2IUX - chain A; structure by X-ray diffraction, 2.80 A resolution.

[Chain A]
Molecule: Angiotensin-converting enzyme
From: Homo sapiens
Notes: EC 3.2.1.-, 3.4.15.1
Reference sequence: P22966 (ACET_HUMAN); residues 37-627 here correspond to UniProt positions 68-658 (UniProt number = residue number + 31)
Amino-acid sequence (591 residues; row label = number of the first residue in the row):
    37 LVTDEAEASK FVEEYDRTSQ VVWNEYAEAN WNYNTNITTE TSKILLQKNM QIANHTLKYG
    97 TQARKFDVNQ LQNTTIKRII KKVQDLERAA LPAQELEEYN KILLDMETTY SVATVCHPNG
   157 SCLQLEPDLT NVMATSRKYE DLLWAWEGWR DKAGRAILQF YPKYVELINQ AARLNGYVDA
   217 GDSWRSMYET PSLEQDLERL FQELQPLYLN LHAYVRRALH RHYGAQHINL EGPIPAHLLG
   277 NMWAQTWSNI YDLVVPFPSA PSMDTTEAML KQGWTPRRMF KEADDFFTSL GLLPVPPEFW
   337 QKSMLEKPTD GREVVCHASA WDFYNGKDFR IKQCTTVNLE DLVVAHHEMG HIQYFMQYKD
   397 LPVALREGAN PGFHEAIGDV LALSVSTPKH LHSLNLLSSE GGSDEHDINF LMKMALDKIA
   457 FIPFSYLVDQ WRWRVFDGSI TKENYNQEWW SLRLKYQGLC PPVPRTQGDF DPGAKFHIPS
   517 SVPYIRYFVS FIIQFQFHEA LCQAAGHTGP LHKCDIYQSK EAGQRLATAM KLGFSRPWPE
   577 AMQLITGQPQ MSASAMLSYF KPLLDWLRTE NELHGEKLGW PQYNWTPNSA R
Unresolved in the structure: 37-39, 436, 618-627
Differences from the reference sequence: engineered mutation Gln337 (Asn368 in P22966), Gln586 (Asn617 in P22966)
Disulfides: Cys152-Cys158, Cys352-Cys370, Cys538-Cys550
Covalent attachments: N-acetylglucosamine (NAG) linked to Asn72, Asn109
Metal / ion sites: Zn2+: His383, His387, Glu411 (together with acetate ion)
Ligand contacts: N-carboxyalanine (NXA): Gln281, His353, Ala354, His383, Glu384, Phe457, Lys511, His513, Tyr520, Tyr523
From the paper describing this entry:
  - post-translational modification sites: Asn72, Asn90, Asn109, Asn155
  - binding site for N-acetylglucosamine: Thr74, Glu76
  - Zn2+ coordination: His383, His387, Glu411
  - binding site for acetate ion: Glu384
  - conformationally variable residues (order/disorder transition): Glu436

[Summary]
Bound to chain A: N-carboxyalanine. Covalently linked N-acetylglucosamine: at Asn72 and Asn109. His383, His387
and Glu411 coordinate Zn2+. The paper reports a binding site for N-acetylglucosamine at Thr74 and Glu76; a
binding site for acetate ion at Glu384.
Chain A is Angiotensin-converting enzyme (Homo sapiens); the structure, Human tACE mutant g1234, was
determined by X-ray diffraction together with 2IUL from the same study.
